8AGB - chains D and G of the 8 polymer chains in the assembly; structure by electron microscopy, 3.00 A resolution.

[Chain D]
Name: Dolichyl-diphosphooligosaccharide--protein glycosyltransferase subunit OST2
Source organism: Saccharomyces cerevisiae
UniProt: P46964 (OST2_YEAST); residue numbers follow UniProt; this construct covers 1-130
Amino-acid sequence (130 residues; each row starts with the number of its first residue):
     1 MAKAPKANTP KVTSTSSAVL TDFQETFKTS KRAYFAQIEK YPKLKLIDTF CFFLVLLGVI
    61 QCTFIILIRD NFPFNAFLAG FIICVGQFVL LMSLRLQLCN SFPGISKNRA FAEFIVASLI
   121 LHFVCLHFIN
Disordered / not traced: 1-20
Residues lining bound ligands: palmitoyl-linoleoyl phosphatidylcholine (CPL; 1-palmitoyl-2-linoleoyl-sn-glycero-3-phosphocholine): Ile-120, Phe-123, Val-124, His-127, Asn-130
Reported in the primary citation:
  - binding site for alpha-D-glucopyranose: Asn-75

[Chain G]
Name: Dolichyl-diphosphooligosaccharide--protein glycosyltransferase subunit WBP1
Source organism: Saccharomyces cerevisiae
UniProt: P33767 (OSTB_YEAST); residue numbers follow UniProt; this construct covers 1-430
Amino-acid sequence (430 residues; numbered 1 to 430; the number before each row is that of its first residue):
     1 MRTDWNFFFC ILLQAIFVVG TQTSRTLVLY DQSTEPLEEY SVYLKDLEQR NYKLEYLDIN
    61 STSTTVDLYD KEQRLFDNII VFPTKGGKNL ARQIPVKQLI KFFENEGNIL CMSSPGAVPN
   121 TIRLFLNELG IYPSPKGHVI RDYFSPSSEE LVVSSNHLLN KYVYNARKSE DFVFGESSAA
   181 LLENREQIVP ILNAPRTSFT ESKGKCNSWT SGSQGFLVVG FQNLNNARLV WIGSSDFLKN
   241 KNQDSNQEFA KELLKWTFNE KSVIKSVHAV HSHADGTSYD EEPYKIKDKV IYSVGFSEWN
   301 GEEWLPHIAD DIQFELRQVD PYYRLTLSPS GNDSETQYYT TGEFILPDRH GVFTFLTDYR
   361 KIGLSFTTDK DVKAIRHLAN DEYPRSWEIS NSWVYISAIC GVIVAWIFFV VSFVTTSSVG
   421 KKLETFKKTN
Disordered / not traced: 1-24, 419-430
Swiss-Prot annotation at these positions:
  - glycosylation (N-linked (GlcNAc...) asparagine): Asn-60, Asn-332
Covalent attachments: N-acetylglucosamine (NAG) linked to Asn-60, Asn-332
Reported in the primary citation:
  - binding site for alpha-D-glucopyranose: Tyr-383

[Chain D / chain G interface]
Pairs across the interface - 35 pairs, chain D then chain G:
  Pro-42(D) / Ser-417(G)
  Pro-42(D) / Ser-418(G)
  Lys-43(D) / Phe-413(G)
  Lys-43(D) / Thr-416(G)
  Leu-46(D) / Phe-409(G)  hydrophobic
  Leu-46(D) / Ser-412(G)
  Phe-50(D) / Ala-405(G)  hydrophobic
  Phe-50(D) / Trp-406(G)
  Phe-50(D) / Phe-409(G)  hydrophobic
  Leu-54(D) / Val-402(G)  hydrophobic
  Gln-61(D) / Ala-398(G)
  Phe-64(D) / Asn-391(G)
  Phe-64(D) / Val-394(G)  hydrophobic
  Phe-64(D) / Tyr-395(G)
  Ile-65(D) / Tyr-395(G)
  Ile-68(D) / Asn-391(G)
  Phe-72(D) / Ile-389(G)  hydrophobic
  Ala-76(D) / Tyr-395(G)  hydrophobic
  Phe-77(D) / Tyr-395(G)
  Ile-83(D) / Val-402(G)  hydrophobic
  Gln-87(D) / Trp-406(G)
  Leu-91(D) / Phe-409(G)  hydrophobic
  Leu-98(D) / Phe-413(G)  hydrophobic
  Phe-111(D) / Phe-413(G)  hydrophobic
  Phe-111(D) / Val-414(G)  hydrophobic
  Phe-114(D) / Trp-406(G)
  Phe-114(D) / Phe-409(G)  hydrophobic
  Ser-118(D) / Trp-406(G)  hydrogen bond
  Leu-119(D) / Trp-406(G)  hydrophobic
  His-122(D) / Trp-406(G)
  Ile-129(D) / Ser-386(G)
  Ile-129(D) / Ile-396(G)  hydrophobic
  Ile-129(D) / Ile-399(G)  hydrophobic
  Asn-130(D) / Arg-385(G)  hydrogen bond (backbone-side chain)
  Asn-130(D) / Ser-386(G)
Also at the interface, not in a pair above, chain D (32 interface residues in all): Ile-47, Leu-57, Pro-73, Ala-79, Gly-80, Leu-94, Ile-115, Cys-125, Leu-126
Also at the interface, not in a pair above, chain G (25 interface residues in all): Asn-380, Tyr-383, Pro-384, Ser-392, Ile-403, Val-410

[Summary]
The interface between chain D and chain G involves 32 residues on one side and 25 on the other; the contacts
include 2 hydrogen bonds. Polar pairs include Ser-118(D)/Trp-406(G) and Asn-130(D)/Arg-385(G). Ligands of
chain D: palmitoyl-linoleoyl phosphatidylcholine. N-acetylglucosamine is covalently linked to Asn-60(G) and
Asn-332(G). From the paper: a binding site for alpha-D-glucopyranose at Asn-75(D) and Tyr-383(G).
Here chain D is Dolichyl-diphosphooligosaccharide--protein glycosyltransferase subunit OST2 and chain G is
Dolichyl-diphosphooligosaccharide--protein glycosyltransferase subunit WBP1, both from Saccharomyces
cerevisiae. Entry 8AGB (Structure of yeast oligosaccharylransferase complex with lipid-linked oligosaccharide
bound) was determined by electron microscopy (same publication as 8AGC and 8AGE).
